Entry 3Q46 (X-ray diffraction, 0.99 A resolution); this record covers chain A.

Chain A:
Protein: Tt-IPPase
From: Thermococcus thioreducens
Sequence (178 residues; each row starts with the number of its first residue):
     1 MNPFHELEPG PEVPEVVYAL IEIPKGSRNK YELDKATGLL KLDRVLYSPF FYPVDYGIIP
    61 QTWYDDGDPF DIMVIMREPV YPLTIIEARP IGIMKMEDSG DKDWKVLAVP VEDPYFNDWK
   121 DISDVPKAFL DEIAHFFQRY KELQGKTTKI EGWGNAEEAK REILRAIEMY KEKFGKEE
Metal / ion sites: Mg2+ site 1: Glu32 (together with phosphate ion); Mg2+ site 2: Asp66, Asp71, Asp103 (together with phosphate ion); Mg2+ site 3: Asp71 (together with phosphate ion); Mg2+ site 4: Asp98, Asp103 (together with phosphate ion)

Overview:
The Mg2+ site 2 is built by Asp66, Asp71 and Asp103. The Mg2+ site 4 is built by Asp98 and Asp103.
Chain A is Tt-IPPase (Thermococcus thioreducens); the structure, Magnesium activated Inorganic pyrophosphatase
from Thermococcus thioreducens bound to hydrolyzed product at 0.99 Angstrom resolution, was determined by
X-ray diffraction together with 3Q4W from the same study.
